Entry 3FP0 (X-ray diffraction, 1.90 A resolution); this record covers chain A.

== Chain A ==
Molecule: 15-O-acetyltransferase
Organism: Fusarium sporotrichioides
Reference sequence: Q9C1B7 (Q9C1B7_FUSSP); residue numbers follow UniProt; this construct covers 1-519
Chain sequence (519 residues; numbered 1 to 519; the number before each row is that of its first residue):
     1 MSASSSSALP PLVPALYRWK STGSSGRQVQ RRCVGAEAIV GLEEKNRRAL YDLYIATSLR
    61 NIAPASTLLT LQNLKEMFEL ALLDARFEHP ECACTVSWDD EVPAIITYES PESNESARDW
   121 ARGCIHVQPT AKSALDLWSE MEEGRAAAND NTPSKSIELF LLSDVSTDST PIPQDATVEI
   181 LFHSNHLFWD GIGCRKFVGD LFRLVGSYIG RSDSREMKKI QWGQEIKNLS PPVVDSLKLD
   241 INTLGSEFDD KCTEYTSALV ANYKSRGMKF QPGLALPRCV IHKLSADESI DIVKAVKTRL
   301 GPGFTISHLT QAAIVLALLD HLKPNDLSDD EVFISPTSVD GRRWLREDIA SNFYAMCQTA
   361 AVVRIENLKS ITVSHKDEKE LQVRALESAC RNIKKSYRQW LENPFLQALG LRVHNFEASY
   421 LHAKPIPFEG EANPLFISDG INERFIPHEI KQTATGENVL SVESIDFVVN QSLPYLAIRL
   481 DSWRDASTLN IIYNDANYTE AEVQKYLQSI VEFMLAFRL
Not modelled in the structure: 1-4, 212, 324-326
Swiss-Prot annotation at these positions:
  - binding site (15-deacetylcalonectrin): His414
Residues lining bound ligands: 15-decalonectrin (FP0; (3alpha)-15-hydroxy-12,13-epoxytrichothec-9-en-3-yl acetate): Ala36, Ile39, Val40, Tyr51, His186, Tyr255, Pro336, Thr337, Ser338, Met356, Gln358, Thr359, Ala360, His414, Leu435, Ile437, Val469, Tyr475, Ala477, Arg479, Ile492
What the authors report for this chain:
  - catalytic residues: His186
  - contacts within the chain: Asp190-Arg342 (salt bridge)
  - binding site for 15-decalonectrin: Ala36, Val40, His186, His414, Val469
  - conformationally variable residues (loop rearrangement): Lys424 to Pro434 (proposed by the authors, not directly observed)
  - specificity-determining residues: Val469 (proposed by the authors, not directly observed)

== Summary ==
Ligands of chain A: 15-decalonectrin. From UniProt: residue binding 15-deacetylcalonectrin His414. From the
paper: the catalytic residue His186; a binding site for 15-decalonectrin at Ala36, Val40 and His186 among
others.
Chain A is 15-O-acetyltransferase (Fusarium sporotrichioides); the structure, Structural and Functional
Characterization of TRI3 Trichothecene 15-O-acetyltransferase from Fusarium sporotrichioides, was determined
by X-ray diffraction together with 3FOT from the same study.
